8X73 - chains A and B; structure by X-ray diffraction, 1.61 A resolution.

[Chain A (and B)]
Protein: Peroxiredoxin-1
Source organism: Homo sapiens
Notes: EC 1.11.1.24; chain B of this document is another copy of the same molecule, construct and numbering; everything in this record applies to it too
Reference sequence: Q06830 (PRDX1_HUMAN); residue numbers follow UniProt; this construct covers 1-175
Chain sequence (175 residues; row label = number of the first residue in the row):
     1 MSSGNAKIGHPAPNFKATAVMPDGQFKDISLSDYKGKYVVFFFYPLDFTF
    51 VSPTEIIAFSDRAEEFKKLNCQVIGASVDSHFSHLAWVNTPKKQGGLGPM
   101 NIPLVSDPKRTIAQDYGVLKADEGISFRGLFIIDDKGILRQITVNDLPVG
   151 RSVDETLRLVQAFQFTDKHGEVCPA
Unresolved in the structure: 1-2, 175 (chain B: 1-3)
Construct notes: engineered mutation Ser52 (Cys in Q06830), Ser83 (Cys in Q06830)
Swiss-Prot annotation at these positions:
  - modified residue: Ser2 (N-acetylserine), Lys7 (N6-acetyllysine), Lys16 (N6-acetyllysine), Lys27 (N6-acetyllysine), Ser32 (Phosphoserine), Lys35 (N6-acetyllysine), Thr90 (Phosphothreonine), Lys136 (N6-acetyllysine)
  - cross-link (Glycyl lysine isopeptide (Lys-Gly)): Lys7 (interchain with G-Cter in SUMO2), Lys120 (interchain with G-Cter in SUMO2)

[How chain A and chain B interact]
Pairs across the interface - 44 pairs, chain A then chain B:
  Ile8(A) - Phe127(B)  hydrophobic
  Ile8(A) - Val144(B)
  Ile8(A) - Asp146(B)
  Phe127(A) - Ile8(B)  hydrophobic
  Arg140(A) - Asn145(B)
  Arg140(A) - Asp146(B)  salt bridge
  Gln141(A) - Thr143(B)
  Gln141(A) - Val144(B)
  Gln141(A) - Asn145(B)  hydrogen bond
  Ile142(A) - Ile142(B)
  Ile142(A) - Thr143(B)
  Ile142(A) - Val144(B)  hydrogen bond (backbone-backbone)
  Thr143(A) - Gln141(B)
  Thr143(A) - Ile142(B)
  Val144(A) - Ile8(B)
  Val144(A) - Gln141(B)
  Val144(A) - Ile142(B)  hydrogen bond (backbone-backbone)
  Asn145(A) - Arg140(B)
  Asn145(A) - Gln141(B)  hydrogen bond
  Asn145(A) - Leu159(B)
  Asp146(A) - Ile8(B)
  Asp146(A) - Arg140(B)  salt bridge
  Asp146(A) - Phe163(B)
  Pro148(A) - Thr166(B)
  Val149(A) - Leu159(B)  hydrophobic
  Val149(A) - Ala162(B)
  Val149(A) - Phe163(B)  hydrophobic
  Val149(A) - Thr166(B)
  Gly150(A) - Arg158(B)  hydrogen bond (backbone-side chain)
  Arg151(A) - Arg158(B)
  Ser152(A) - Glu155(B)
  Ser152(A) - Arg158(B)
  Glu155(A) - Ser152(B)
  Glu155(A) - Glu155(B)
  Arg158(A) - Gly150(B)  hydrogen bond (side chain-backbone)
  Arg158(A) - Arg151(B)
  Arg158(A) - Ser152(B)
  Leu159(A) - Asn145(B)
  Leu159(A) - Val149(B)  hydrophobic
  Ala162(A) - Val149(B)
  Phe163(A) - Asp146(B)
  Phe163(A) - Val149(B)  hydrophobic
  Thr166(A) - Pro148(B)
  Thr166(A) - Val149(B)

[In short]
The chain A/chain B interface involves 20 residues from each chain; the contacts include 6 hydrogen bonds and
2 salt bridges. Polar contacts include Arg140(A)-Asp146(B), Gln141(A)-Asn145(B) and Gly150(A)-Arg158(B).
Chain A and chain B are both Peroxiredoxin-1 (Homo sapiens); the structure, Crystal structure of Peroxiredoxin
I in complex with compound 19-069, was determined by X-ray diffraction together with 8X71 from the same study.
